Entry 4FYS (X-ray diffraction, 2.01 A resolution); this record covers chains A and C.

# Chain A
Protein: Aminopeptidase N
Source organism: Homo sapiens
Notes: EC 3.4.11.2
Reference sequence: P15144 (AMPN_HUMAN); residues 66-967 here = UniProt positions 66-967
Chain sequence (903 residues; numbered 65 to 967; the number before each row is that of its first residue):
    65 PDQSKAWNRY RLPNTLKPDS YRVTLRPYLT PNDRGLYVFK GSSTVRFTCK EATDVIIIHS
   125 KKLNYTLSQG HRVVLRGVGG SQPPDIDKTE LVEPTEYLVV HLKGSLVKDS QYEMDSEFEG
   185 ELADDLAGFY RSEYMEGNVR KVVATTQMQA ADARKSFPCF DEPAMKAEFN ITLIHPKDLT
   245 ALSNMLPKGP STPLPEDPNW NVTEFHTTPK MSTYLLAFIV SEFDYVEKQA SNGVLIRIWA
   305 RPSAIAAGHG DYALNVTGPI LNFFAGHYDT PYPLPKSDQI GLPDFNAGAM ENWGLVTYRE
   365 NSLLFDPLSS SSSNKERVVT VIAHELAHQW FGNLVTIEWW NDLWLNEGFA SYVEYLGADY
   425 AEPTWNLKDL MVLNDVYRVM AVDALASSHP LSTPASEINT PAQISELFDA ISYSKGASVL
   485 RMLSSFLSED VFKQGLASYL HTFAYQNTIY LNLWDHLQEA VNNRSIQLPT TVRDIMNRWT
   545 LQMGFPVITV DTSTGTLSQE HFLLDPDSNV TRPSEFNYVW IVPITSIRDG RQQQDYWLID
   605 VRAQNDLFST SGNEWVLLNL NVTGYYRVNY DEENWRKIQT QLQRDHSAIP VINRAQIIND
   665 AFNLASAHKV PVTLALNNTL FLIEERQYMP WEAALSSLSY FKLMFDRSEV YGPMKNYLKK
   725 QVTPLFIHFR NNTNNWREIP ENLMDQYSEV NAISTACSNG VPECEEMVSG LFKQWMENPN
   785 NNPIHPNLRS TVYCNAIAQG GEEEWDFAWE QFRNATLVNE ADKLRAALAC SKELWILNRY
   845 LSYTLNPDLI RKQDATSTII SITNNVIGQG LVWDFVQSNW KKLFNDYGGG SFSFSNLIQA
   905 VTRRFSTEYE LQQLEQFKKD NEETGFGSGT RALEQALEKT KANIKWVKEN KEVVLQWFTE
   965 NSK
Disulfide bonds: C761-C768, C798-C834
Glycans and other covalent adducts: N-acetylglucosamine (NAG) linked to N128, N234, N265, N319, N527, N625, N681
Sequence notes: expression tag (65)
Curated features (UniProtKB/Swiss-Prot):
  - region: D288 to S295 (Necessary and sufficient to mediate interaction with HCoV-229E)
  - active site: E389 (Proton acceptor)
  - binding site (substrate): G352 to N356
  - binding site (Zn(2+)): H388, H392, E411
  - site: Y477 (Transition state stabilizer)
  - modified residue (Sulfotyrosine): Y176, Y419, Y424, Y913
  - glycosylation (N-linked (GlcNAc...) asparagine): N128, N234, N265, N319, N527, N573, N625, N681, N735, N818
Reported in the primary citation:
  - catalytic residues: E389, Y477 (citing earlier work)
  - conformationally variable residues (order/disorder transition): Y891 to F898
  - contacts within the chain: S469-G894 (hydrogen bond), N350-S895 (hydrogen bond), F472-F896 (pi stacking)

# Chain C
Protein: Angiotensin IV
Reference sequence: P01019 (ANGT_HUMAN); residues 1-6 here correspond to UniProt positions 36-41 (UniProt number = residue number + 35)
Chain sequence (6 residues; row label = number of the first residue in the row):
     1 VYIHPF

# Interface between chain A and chain C
Contacting residue pairs (30; chain A residue first):
  Q211(A) with V1(C)
  Q213(A) with V1(C), hydrogen bond (side chain-backbone)
  A351(A) with V1(C), hydrophobic; Y2(C)
  G352(A) with Y2(C), hydrogen bond (backbone-backbone)
  A353(A) with V1(C); Y2(C), hydrogen bond (backbone-backbone)
  M354(A) with V1(C), hydrophobic
  E355(A) with V1(C), hydrogen bond (side chain-backbone)
  R381(A) with Y2(C); H4(C)
  V385(A) with Y2(C), hydrophobic
  H388(A) with V1(C), hydrogen bond (side chain-backbone); Y2(C)
  E389(A) with V1(C); Y2(C)
  E411(A) with V1(C), hydrogen bond (side chain-backbone)
  E418(A) with Y2(C)
  R442(A) with P5(C); F6(C), hydrogen bond (side chain-backbone)
  F472(A) with V1(C), hydrophobic; I3(C), hydrophobic
  Y477(A) with V1(C), hydrogen bond (side chain-backbone); I3(C)
  F896(A) with V1(C), hydrophobic; I3(C), hydrophobic
  S897(A) with I3(C)
  N900(A) with F6(C)
  Q903(A) with F6(C)
  R907(A) with F6(C)
Other interface residues (no listed pair), chain A (25 interface residues in all): H392, N438, I864, A904
From the paper, about this interface:
  - specific contacts: Q211(A)-V1(C) (hydrophobic contact), Q213(A)-V1(C) (hydrogen bond), A351(A)-V1(C) (hydrophobic contact), G352(A)-Y2(C) (backbone contact), A353(A)-Y2(C) (backbone contact), M354(A)-V1(C) (hydrophobic contact), E355(A)-V1(C) (hydrogen bond), V385(A)-Y2(C), H388(A)-Y2(C) (pi stacking), E411(A)-V1(C) (hydrogen bond), E418(A)-Y2(C) (water-mediated contact), F472(A)-V1(C) (hydrophobic contact), Y477(A)-V1(C) (hydrogen bond), F896(A)-V1(C) (hydrophobic contact)

# Summary
25 residues of chain A and 6 residues of chain C are in contact, with 8 hydrogen bonds. Polar contacts include
Q213(A)-V1(C), E355(A)-V1(C) and H388(A)-V1(C). The authors report hydrophobic contacts between Q211(A) and
V1(C), A351(A) and V1(C) and M354(A) and V1(C) among others; hydrogen bonds between Q213(A) and V1(C), E355(A)
and V1(C) and E411(A) and V1(C) among others; backbone contacts between G352(A) and Y2(C) and A353(A) and
Y2(C). The paper reports catalytic residues E389(A) and Y477(A); conformational variability at Y891(A).
Here chain A is Aminopeptidase N (Homo sapiens) and chain C is Angiotensin IV. Entry 4FYS (Human
aminopeptidase N (CD13) in complex with angiotensin IV) was determined by X-ray diffraction (same publication
as 4FYQ, 4FYR and 4FYT).
